PDB entry 7Y09 | electron microscopy, 3.71 A resolution | chains B and C of the 12 polymer chains in the assembly

Chain B (and C):
Name: Immunoglobulin heavy constant mu
From: Homo sapiens
Notes: chain C of this document is another copy of the same molecule, construct and numbering; everything in this record applies to it too
Reference sequence: P01871 (IGHM_HUMAN); residues 229-576 here correspond to UniProt positions 106-453 (UniProt number = residue number - 123)
Sequence (383 residues; each row starts with the number of its first residue):
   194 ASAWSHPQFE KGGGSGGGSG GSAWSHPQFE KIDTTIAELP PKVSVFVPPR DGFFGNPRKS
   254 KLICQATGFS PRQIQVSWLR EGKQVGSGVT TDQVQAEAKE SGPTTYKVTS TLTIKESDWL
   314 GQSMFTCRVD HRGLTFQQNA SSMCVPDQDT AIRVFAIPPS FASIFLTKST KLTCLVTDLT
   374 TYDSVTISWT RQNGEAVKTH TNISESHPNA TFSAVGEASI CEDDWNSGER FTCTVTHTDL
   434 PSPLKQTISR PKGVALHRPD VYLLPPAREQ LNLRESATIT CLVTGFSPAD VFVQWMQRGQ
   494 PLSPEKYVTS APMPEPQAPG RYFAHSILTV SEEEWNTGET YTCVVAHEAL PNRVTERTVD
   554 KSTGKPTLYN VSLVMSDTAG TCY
Disordered / not traced: 194-344, 573-576 (chain C: 194-344, 575-576)
Differences from the reference sequence: expression tag (194-228)
Disulfides: Cys367-Cys426, Cys474-Cys536
Glycans and other covalent adducts: N-acetylglucosamine (NAG) linked to Asn563
UniProt features mapped onto this chain:
  - glycosylation (N-linked (GlcNAc...) asparagine): Asn332 (complex), Asn395, Asn402

How chain B and chain C interact:
Residue-residue contacts (48):
  Phe358(B) - Asn545(C)
  Lys361(B) - Glu415(C)
  Lys361(B) - Asn419(C)
  Ser362(B) - Asp416(C)
  Cys414(B) - Cys414(C)  hydrophobic
  Arg451(B) - Gly492(C)
  Met489(B) - Pro544(C)  hydrophobic
  Met489(B) - Asn545(C)
  Arg491(B) - Arg451(C)
  Gly492(B) - Arg451(C)
  Gly492(B) - Pro544(C)
  Val537(B) - Asn545(C)
  Pro544(B) - Gly492(C)
  Asn545(B) - Phe358(C)
  Asn545(B) - Val537(C)
  Asn545(B) - Val547(C)
  Arg546(B) - Lys361(C)
  Val547(B) - Asn545(C)
  Val547(B) - Val547(C)  hydrophobic
  Val547(B) - Glu549(C)
  Thr548(B) - Glu549(C)
  Glu549(B) - Thr548(C)
  Glu549(B) - Glu549(C)  hydrogen bond (backbone-side chain)
  Lys558(B) - Thr560(C)
  Pro559(B) - Thr560(C)
  Thr560(B) - Thr560(C)
  Thr560(B) - Leu561(C)  hydrogen bond (backbone-backbone)
  Leu561(B) - Leu561(C)
  Tyr562(B) - Leu561(C)
  Tyr562(B) - Tyr562(C)  hydrophobic
  Tyr562(B) - Asn563(C)  hydrogen bond (backbone-backbone)
  Val564(B) - Asn563(C)
  Val564(B) - Val564(C)  hydrophobic
  Val564(B) - Ser565(C)  hydrogen bond (backbone-backbone)
  Ser565(B) - Ser565(C)
  Leu566(B) - Ser565(C)
  Leu566(B) - Leu566(C)
  Leu566(B) - Val567(C)  hydrogen bond (backbone-backbone)
  Leu566(B) - Met568(C)  hydrophobic
  Val567(B) - Val567(C)  hydrophobic
  Met568(B) - Val567(C)  hydrogen bond (backbone-backbone)
  Met568(B) - Met568(C)  hydrophobic
  Met568(B) - Thr571(C)
  Ser569(B) - Asp570(C)  hydrogen bond
  Ser569(B) - Thr571(C)
  Asp570(B) - Thr571(C)
  Asp570(B) - Thr574(C)  hydrogen bond (side chain-backbone)
  Thr571(B) - Asp570(C)
Interface residues without a listed pair, chain B (32 interface residues in all): Ile413, Glu415, Pro494, Asn563
Interface residues without a listed pair, chain C (32 interface residues in all): Ile413, Met489, Gln493, Pro494, Arg550, Thr551

Overview:
Chain B and chain C each contribute 32 residues to their interface; the contacts include 8 hydrogen bonds.
Among the polar pairs are Glu549(B)-Glu549(C), Ser569(B)-Asp570(C) and Asp570(B)-Thr574(C).
N-acetylglucosamine is covalently linked to Asn563(B).
Both chains are Immunoglobulin heavy constant mu (Homo sapiens). Entry 7Y09 (Cryo-EM structure of human IgM-Fc
in complex with the J chain and the DBL domain of ...) was determined by electron microscopy (same publication
as 7Y0H, 7Y0J and 7YG2).
